Entry 1ES4 (X-ray diffraction, 1.90 A resolution); this record covers chain A.

# Chain A
Molecule: Dd-transpeptidase
Organism: Streptomyces sp
Notes: EC 3.4.16.4
Reference sequence: P39042 (DACX_STRSK); residues 1-262 here correspond to UniProt positions 30-291 (UniProt number = residue number + 29)
Sequence (262 residues; each row starts with the number of its first residue):
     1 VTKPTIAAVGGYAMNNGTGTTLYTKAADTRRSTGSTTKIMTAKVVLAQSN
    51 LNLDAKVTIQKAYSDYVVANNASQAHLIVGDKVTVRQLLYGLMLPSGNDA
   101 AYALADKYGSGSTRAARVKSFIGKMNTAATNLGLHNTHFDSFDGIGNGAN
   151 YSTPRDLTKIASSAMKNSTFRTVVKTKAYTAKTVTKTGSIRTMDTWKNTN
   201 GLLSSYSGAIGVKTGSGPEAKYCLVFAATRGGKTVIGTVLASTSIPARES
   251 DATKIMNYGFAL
Unresolved in the structure: 1-2, 146-148
Construct notes: conflict N71 (Lys100 in P39042), A72 (Pro101 in P39042), T113 (Gln142 in P39042), R114 (Ala143 in P39042), D156 (His185 in P39042); engineered mutation N98 (Cys127 in P39042)
Curated features (UniProtKB/Swiss-Prot):
  - active site: S35 (Acyl-ester intermediate), K38 (Proton acceptor), S96
  - binding site (substrate): K213

# Summary
UniProt lists 3 active-site residues and substrate-binding residue K213.
Chain A is Dd-transpeptidase (Streptomyces sp); the structure, C98N mutant of streptomyces K15
DD-transpeptidase, was determined by X-ray diffraction, deposited together with 1J9M, 1ES2 and 1ES3.
